3MML - chains A and B of the 4 polymer chains in the assembly; structure by X-ray diffraction, 2.50 A resolution.

[Chain A]
Molecule: Allophanate hydrolase subunit 2
From: Mycobacterium smegmatis
Notes: EC 3.5.1.54
Reference sequence: A0QPL0 (A0QPL0_MYCS2); residues 1-294 here = UniProt positions 1-294
Amino-acid sequence (318 residues; numbered 1 to 318; the number before each row is that of its first residue):
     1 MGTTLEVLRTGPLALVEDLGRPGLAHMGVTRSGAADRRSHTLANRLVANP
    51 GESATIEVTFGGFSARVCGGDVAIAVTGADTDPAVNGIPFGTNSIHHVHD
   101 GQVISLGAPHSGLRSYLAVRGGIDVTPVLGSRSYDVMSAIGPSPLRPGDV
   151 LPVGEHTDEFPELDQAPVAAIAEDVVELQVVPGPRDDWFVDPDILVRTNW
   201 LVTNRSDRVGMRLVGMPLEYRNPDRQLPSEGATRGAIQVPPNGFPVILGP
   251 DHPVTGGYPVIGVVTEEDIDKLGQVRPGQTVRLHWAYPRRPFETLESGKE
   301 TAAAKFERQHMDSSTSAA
Unresolved in the structure: 1, 291-318
Modified / non-standard residues: Mse1, Mse311 (selenomethionine); Mse27, Mse137, Mse211, Mse216 (selenomethionine; parent Met)
Construct notes: expression tag (295-318)

[Chain B]
Molecule: Allophanate hydrolase subunit 1
From: Mycobacterium smegmatis
Reference sequence: A0QPL1 (A0QPL1_MYCS2); residues 2-210 here = UniProt positions 2-210
Amino-acid sequence (228 residues; row label = number of the first residue in the row; numbers below 1 keep their minus sign (Mse-17 is residue -17)):
   -17 MGSSHHHHHHENLYFQGGSTLGTVHNYGDQALLLEFDSTAEVLAWTETLR
    33 EAELLGVVDIVPAARTVLVKLAGPRYQAPTRQRLGKLRVRPEAITHQPPG
    83 DRVDVTIDVVYDGADLHEVASLTGMTPAQVIAAHTGTPWRVGFCGFAPGF
   133 AYLVDGDARLQVPRRAEPRTSVPAGAVALAGEFSGVYPRQSPGGWQLIGH
   183 TDAVMFDVNRDKPALLTPGMWVQFRAVG
Unresolved in the structure: -17 to 0
Modified / non-standard residues: Mse-17 (selenomethionine); Mse107, Mse187, Mse202 (selenomethionine; parent Met)
Construct notes: expression tag (-17 to 1)

[Chain A / chain B interface]
Contacting residue pairs (66; chain A residue first):
  Pro22(A) - Val40(B)  hydrophobic
  Gly23(A) - Val40(B)
  Gly23(A) - Asp41(B)
  Leu24(A) - Asp41(B)  hydrogen bond (backbone-side chain)
  Ala25(A) - Asp41(B)  hydrogen bond (backbone-side chain)
  Ala25(A) - Val43(B)  hydrophobic
  Ala25(A) - Cys126(B)
  His26(A) - Cys126(B)  hydrogen bond (backbone-side chain)
  His26(A) - Pro200(B)
  Mse27(A) - Cys126(B)
  Mse27(A) - Pro130(B)
  Mse27(A) - Gly131(B)  hydrogen bond (backbone-backbone)
  Mse27(A) - Ala196(B)  hydrophobic
  Gly28(A) - Cys126(B)
  Gly28(A) - Ala129(B)
  Gly28(A) - Pro130(B)
  Val29(A) - Pro130(B)  hydrophobic
  Val29(A) - Phe188(B)  hydrophobic
  Arg31(A) - Val40(B)
  Val128(A) - Val190(B)  hydrophobic
  Leu129(A) - Phe188(B)  hydrophobic
  Leu129(A) - Val190(B)  hydrophobic
  Leu129(A) - Pro195(B)  hydrophobic
  Ser138(A) - Pro130(B)
  Ile140(A) - Pro130(B)  hydrophobic
  Ile140(A) - Phe188(B)  hydrophobic
  Val181(A) - Gly10(B)
  Pro184(A) - His7(B)
  Pro184(A) - Tyr9(B)
  Pro184(A) - Leu15(B)  hydrophobic
  Arg185(A) - Leu15(B)
  Arg185(A) - Glu17(B)  salt bridge
  Arg185(A) - Thr48(B)
  Gln226(A) - Arg146(B)
  Gln226(A) - Arg147(B)
  Leu227(A) - Arg146(B)
  Pro228(A) - Ala46(B)  hydrophobic
  Ser229(A) - Ala45(B)
  Ser229(A) - Ala46(B)
  Ser229(A) - Tyr134(B)
  Glu230(A) - Leu15(B)
  Glu230(A) - Ala45(B)
  Glu230(A) - Thr48(B)
  Gly231(A) - Tyr9(B)
  Gly231(A) - Val43(B)
  Gly231(A) - Leu50(B)
  Ala232(A) - Tyr9(B)
  Ala232(A) - Leu50(B)
  Ala232(A) - Lys52(B)
  Thr233(A) - Tyr9(B)
  Thr233(A) - Leu50(B)
  Thr233(A) - Lys52(B)
  Ala236(A) - Tyr9(B)
  Pro253(A) - Phe128(B)
  Val254(A) - Gly127(B)
  Val254(A) - Phe128(B)
  Thr255(A) - Gly127(B)
  Thr255(A) - Phe128(B)  hydrogen bond (side chain-backbone)
  Val260(A) - Tyr9(B)
  Val263(A) - Tyr9(B)  hydrophobic
  Val263(A) - Gly10(B)
  Thr265(A) - Asp11(B)
  Glu266(A) - Asp11(B)  hydrogen bond (backbone-side chain)
  Glu266(A) - Gln12(B)
  Glu266(A) - Pro56(B)
  Tyr287(A) - Asn8(B)  hydrogen bond
Interface residues without a listed pair, chain A (34 interface residues in all): His252
Interface residues without a listed pair, chain B (35 interface residues in all): Ala13, Ile42, Arg47, Ala148

[Summary]
34 residues of chain A and 35 residues of chain B are in contact, with 7 hydrogen bonds and 1 salt bridge.
Polar contacts include Arg185(A)-Glu17(B), Leu24(A)-Asp41(B) and Ala25(A)-Asp41(B).
Chain A is Allophanate hydrolase subunit 2 and chain B is Allophanate hydrolase subunit 1, both from
Mycobacterium smegmatis; the structure, Allophanate Hydrolase Complex from Mycobacterium smegmatis,
Msmeg0435-Msmeg0436, was determined by X-ray diffraction.
